PDB entry 2OL0 | X-ray diffraction, 2.10 A resolution | chains A and B of the 3 polymer chains in the assembly

Chain A (and B):
Protein: Deoxyuridine 5'-triphosphate nucleotidohydrolase
Source organism: Vaccinia virus
Notes: EC 3.6.1.23; chain B of this document is another copy of the same molecule, construct and numbering; everything in this record applies to it too
Amino-acid sequence (147 residues; row label = number of the first residue in the row):
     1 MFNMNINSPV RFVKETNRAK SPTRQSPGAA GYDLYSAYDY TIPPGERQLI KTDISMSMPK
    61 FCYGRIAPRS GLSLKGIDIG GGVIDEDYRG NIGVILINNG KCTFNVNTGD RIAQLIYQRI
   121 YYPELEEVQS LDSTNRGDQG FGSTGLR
Not modelled in the structure: 1-7, 132-147
Construct notes: engineered mutation Gly28 (Tyr in 29692147)
Ligand contacts:
  - deoxyuridine-5'-diphosphate (DUD), molecule 1: Arg69, Ser70, Gly71, Arg111
  - deoxyuridine-5'-diphosphate (DUD), molecule 2: Gly80, Gly81, Gly82, Val83, Ile84, Asp85, Tyr88, Asn91, Ile92, Gly93, Ile95

Interface between chain A and chain B:
Contacting residue pairs - 70 pairs, chain A then chain B:
  Pro9(A) - Glu124(B)
  Pro9(A) - Glu126(B)
  Val10(A) - Pro123(B)  hydrophobic
  Val10(A) - Glu124(B)  hydrogen bond (backbone-backbone)
  Val10(A) - Leu125(B)
  Val10(A) - Glu126(B)  hydrogen bond (backbone-backbone)
  Arg11(A) - Glu126(B)  salt bridge
  Arg11(A) - Val128(B)
  Arg11(A) - Ser130(B)  hydrogen bond (side chain-backbone)
  Arg11(A) - Leu131(B)
  Phe12(A) - Leu125(B)  hydrophobic
  Phe12(A) - Glu126(B)  hydrogen bond (backbone-backbone)
  Phe12(A) - Glu127(B)
  Phe12(A) - Val128(B)  hydrogen bond (backbone-backbone)
  Phe12(A) - Leu131(B)  hydrophobic
  Val13(A) - Val128(B)
  Val13(A) - Gln129(B)
  Val13(A) - Ser130(B)
  Val13(A) - Leu131(B)  hydrophobic
  Lys14(A) - Glu127(B)
  Pro22(A) - Leu125(B)  hydrophobic
  Arg24(A) - Tyr122(B)
  Ser26(A) - Asp87(B)  hydrogen bond
  Pro27(A) - Tyr122(B)
  Gly28(A) - Asp85(B)
  Gly28(A) - Glu86(B)  hydrogen bond (backbone-backbone)
  Gly28(A) - Asp87(B)  hydrogen bond (backbone-backbone)
  Ala29(A) - Asp85(B)
  Ala29(A) - Asp87(B)
  Ala29(A) - Tyr122(B)  hydrogen bond (backbone-side chain)
  Ala30(A) - Tyr63(B)  hydrophobic
  Ala30(A) - Val83(B)  hydrophobic
  Ala30(A) - Asp85(B)  hydrogen bond (backbone-side chain)
  Ala30(A) - Ile120(B)
  Ala30(A) - Tyr122(B)
  Tyr32(A) - Tyr122(B)
  Tyr32(A) - Pro123(B)  hydrogen bond (side chain-backbone)
  Tyr32(A) - Leu125(B)  hydrophobic
  Ser55(A) - Leu131(B)
  Met56(A) - Leu131(B)
  Ser57(A) - Leu131(B)
  Arg65(A) - Tyr63(B)  hydrogen bond
  Arg65(A) - Arg65(B)
  Arg65(A) - Val83(B)
  Ala67(A) - Val83(B)  hydrophobic
  Pro68(A) - Gly81(B)
  Ser73(A) - Arg47(B)  hydrogen bond (backbone-side chain)
  Ser73(A) - Gly81(B)  hydrogen bond (side chain-backbone)
  Leu74(A) - Leu49(B)  hydrophobic
  Leu74(A) - Ile95(B)  hydrophobic
  Gly76(A) - Arg47(B)
  Asp78(A) - Arg47(B)  salt bridge
  Asp78(A) - Ile97(B)
  Arg89(A) - Leu131(B)
  Asn99(A) - Arg47(B)
  Lys101(A) - Gly45(B)
  Gln114(A) - Val83(B)
  Ile116(A) - Tyr63(B)  hydrophobic
  Ile116(A) - Val83(B)  hydrophobic
  Ile116(A) - Ile120(B)  hydrophobic
  Tyr117(A) - Ile120(B)
  Tyr117(A) - Tyr121(B)  hydrogen bond (backbone-backbone)
  Tyr117(A) - Pro123(B)
  Tyr117(A) - Leu125(B)
  Gln118(A) - Tyr63(B)  hydrogen bond
  Gln118(A) - Gln118(B)
  Gln118(A) - Arg119(B)
  Arg119(A) - Arg119(B)  hydrogen bond (backbone-backbone)
  Arg119(A) - Ile120(B)
  Arg119(A) - Tyr121(B)
Interface residues without a listed pair, chain A (35 interface residues in all): Ser21, Cys62, Ile77
Interface residues without a listed pair, chain B (28 interface residues in all): Glu46, Gly80

Summary:
35 residues of chain A face 28 of chain B across their interface; the contacts include 17 hydrogen bonds and 2
salt bridges. Polar contacts include Arg11(A)-Glu126(B), Asp78(A)-Arg47(B) and Arg11(A)-Ser130(B). Chain A
binds deoxyuridine-5'-diphosphate.
Chain A and chain B are both Deoxyuridine 5'-triphosphate nucleotidohydrolase (Vaccinia virus); the structure,
High Resolution Crystal Structures of Vaccinia Virus dUTPase, was determined by X-ray diffraction, deposited
together with 2OKB, 2OKD, 2OKE and 2OL1.
